PDB entry 6BCU | electron microscopy, 3.80 A resolution | chains A and B of the 10 polymer chains in the assembly

# Chain A (and B)
Name: Serine/threonine-protein kinase mTOR
Source organism: Homo sapiens
Notes: EC 2.7.11.1; chain B of this document is another copy of the same molecule, construct and numbering; everything in this record applies to it too
UniProtKB: P42345 (MTOR_HUMAN); residues 579-2549 carry their UniProt numbers (1971 of 2549 residues fall inside the UniProt entry; the rest is not from it)
Amino-acid sequence (2549 residues; each row starts with the number of its first residue; X marks 59 residues of unknown identity (built as UNK)):
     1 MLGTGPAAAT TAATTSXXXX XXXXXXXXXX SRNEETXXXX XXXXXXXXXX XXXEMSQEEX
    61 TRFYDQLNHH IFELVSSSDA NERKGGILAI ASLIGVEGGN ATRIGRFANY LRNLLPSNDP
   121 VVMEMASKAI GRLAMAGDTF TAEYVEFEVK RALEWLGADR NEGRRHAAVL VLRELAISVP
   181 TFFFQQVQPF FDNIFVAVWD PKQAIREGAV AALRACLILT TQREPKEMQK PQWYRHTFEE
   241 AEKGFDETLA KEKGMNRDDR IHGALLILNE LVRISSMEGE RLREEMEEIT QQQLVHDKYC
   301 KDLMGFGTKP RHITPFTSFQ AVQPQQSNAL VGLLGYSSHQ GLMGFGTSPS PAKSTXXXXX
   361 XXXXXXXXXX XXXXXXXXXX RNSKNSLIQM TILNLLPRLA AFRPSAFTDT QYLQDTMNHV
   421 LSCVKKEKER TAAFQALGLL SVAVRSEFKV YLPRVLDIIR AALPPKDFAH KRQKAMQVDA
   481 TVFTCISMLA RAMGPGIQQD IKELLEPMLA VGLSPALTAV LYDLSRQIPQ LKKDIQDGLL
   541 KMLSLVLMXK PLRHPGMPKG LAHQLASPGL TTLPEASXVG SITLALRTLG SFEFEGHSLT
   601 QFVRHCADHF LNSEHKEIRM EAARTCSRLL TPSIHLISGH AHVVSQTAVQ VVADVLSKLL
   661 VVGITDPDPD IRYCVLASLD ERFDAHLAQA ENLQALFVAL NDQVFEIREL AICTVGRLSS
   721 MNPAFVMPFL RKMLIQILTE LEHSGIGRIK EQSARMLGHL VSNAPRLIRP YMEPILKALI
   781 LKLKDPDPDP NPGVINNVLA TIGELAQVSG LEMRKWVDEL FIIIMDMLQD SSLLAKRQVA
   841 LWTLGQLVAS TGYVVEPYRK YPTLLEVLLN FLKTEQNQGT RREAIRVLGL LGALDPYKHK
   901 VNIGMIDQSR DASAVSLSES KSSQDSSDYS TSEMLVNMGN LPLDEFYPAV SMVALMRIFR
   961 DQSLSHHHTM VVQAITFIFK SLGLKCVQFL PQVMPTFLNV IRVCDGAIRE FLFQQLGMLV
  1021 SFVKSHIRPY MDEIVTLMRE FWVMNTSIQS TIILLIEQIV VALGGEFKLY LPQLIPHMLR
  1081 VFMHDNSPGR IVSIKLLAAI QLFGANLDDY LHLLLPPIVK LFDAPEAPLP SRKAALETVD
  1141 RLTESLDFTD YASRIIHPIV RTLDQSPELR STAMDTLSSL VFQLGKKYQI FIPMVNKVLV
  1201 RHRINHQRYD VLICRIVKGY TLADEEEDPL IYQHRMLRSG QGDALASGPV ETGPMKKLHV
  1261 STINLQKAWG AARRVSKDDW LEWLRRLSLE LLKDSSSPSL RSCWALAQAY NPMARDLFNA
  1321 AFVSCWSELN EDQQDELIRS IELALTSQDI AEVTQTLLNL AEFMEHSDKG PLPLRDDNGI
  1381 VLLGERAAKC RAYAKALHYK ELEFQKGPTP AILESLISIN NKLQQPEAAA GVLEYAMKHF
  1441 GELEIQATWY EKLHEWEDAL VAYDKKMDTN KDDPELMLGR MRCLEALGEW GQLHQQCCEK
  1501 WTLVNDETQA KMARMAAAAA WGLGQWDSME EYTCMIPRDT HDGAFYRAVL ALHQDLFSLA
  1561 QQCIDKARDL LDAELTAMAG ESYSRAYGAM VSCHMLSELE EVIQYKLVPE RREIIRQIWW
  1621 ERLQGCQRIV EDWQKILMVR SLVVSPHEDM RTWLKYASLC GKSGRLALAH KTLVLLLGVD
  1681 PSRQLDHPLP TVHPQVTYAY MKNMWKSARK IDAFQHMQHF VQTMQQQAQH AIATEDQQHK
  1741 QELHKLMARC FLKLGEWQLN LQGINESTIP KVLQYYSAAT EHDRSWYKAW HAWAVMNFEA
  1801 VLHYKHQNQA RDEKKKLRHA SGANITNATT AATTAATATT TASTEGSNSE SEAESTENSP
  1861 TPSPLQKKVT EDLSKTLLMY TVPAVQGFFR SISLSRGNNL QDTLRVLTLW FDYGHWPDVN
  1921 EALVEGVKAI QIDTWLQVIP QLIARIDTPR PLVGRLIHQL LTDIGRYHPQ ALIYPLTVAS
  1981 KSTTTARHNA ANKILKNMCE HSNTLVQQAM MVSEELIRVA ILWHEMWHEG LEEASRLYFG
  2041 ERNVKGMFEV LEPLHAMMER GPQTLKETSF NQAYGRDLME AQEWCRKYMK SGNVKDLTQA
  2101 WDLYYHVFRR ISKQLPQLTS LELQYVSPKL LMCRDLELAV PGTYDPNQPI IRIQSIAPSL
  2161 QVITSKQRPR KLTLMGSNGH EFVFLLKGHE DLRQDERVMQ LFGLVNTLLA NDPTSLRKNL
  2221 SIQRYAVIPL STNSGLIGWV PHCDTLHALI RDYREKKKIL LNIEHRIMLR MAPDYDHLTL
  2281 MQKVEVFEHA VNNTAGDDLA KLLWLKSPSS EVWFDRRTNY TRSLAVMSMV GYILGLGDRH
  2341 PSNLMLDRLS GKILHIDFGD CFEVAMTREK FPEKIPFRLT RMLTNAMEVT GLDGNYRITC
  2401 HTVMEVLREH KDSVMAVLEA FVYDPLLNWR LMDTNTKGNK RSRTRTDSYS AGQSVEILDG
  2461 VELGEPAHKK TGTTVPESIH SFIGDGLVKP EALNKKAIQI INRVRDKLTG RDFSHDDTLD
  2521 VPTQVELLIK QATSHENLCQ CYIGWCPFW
Disordered / not traced: 1-16, 31-36, 54-59, 75-81, 247-257, 290-355, 381-385, 405-409, 467-477, 550-577, 634-643, 904-932, 1223-1260, 1815-1866, 2437-2491
Bound ions: Mg2+ site 1: Asn-2343 (together with ATP); Mg2+ site 2: Asp-2357 (together with ATP)
Small-molecule neighbours: ATP (adenosine-5'-triphosphate): Ser-2165, Lys-2166, Gln-2167, Pro-2169, Leu-2185, Lys-2187, Tyr-2225, Ile-2237, Gly-2238, Trp-2239, Val-2240, Thr-2245, His-2340, Ser-2342, Asn-2343, Met-2345, Ile-2356, Asp-2357
Swiss-Prot annotation at these positions:
  - region: Val-2162 to Arg-2168 (G-loop), Lys-2258 to Gly-2296 (Interaction with MLST8), Gly-2335 to Asn-2343 (Catalytic loop), His-2355 to Thr-2380 (Activation loop)
  - binding site (1D-myo-inositol hexakisphosphate): Lys-1662, Lys-1702, Arg-1749
  - binding site (ATP): Ser-2165, Gln-2167, Leu-2185, Lys-2187, Glu-2190, Tyr-2225, Gly-2238, Trp-2239, Val-2240, Thr-2245, Met-2345, Ile-2356
  - binding site (Mg(2+)): Asn-2343, Asp-2357
  - modified residue: Thr-1162 (Phosphothreonine), Lys-1218 (N6-acetyllysine), Ser-1261 (Phosphoserine), Ser-2159 (Phosphoserine), Thr-2164 (Phosphothreonine), Thr-2173 (Phosphothreonine), Thr-2446 (Phosphothreonine), Ser-2448 (Phosphoserine), Ser-2478 (Phosphoserine), Ser-2481 (Phosphoserine)
  - cross-link: Lys-2066 (Glycyl lysine isopeptide (Lys-Gly) (interchain with G-Cter in ubiquitin))
Reported in the primary citation:
  - Mg2+ coordination: Asn-2343, Asp-2357
  - catalytic residues: Asp-2338, His-2340
  - disease-associated variants - A1459P, T1977R, S2215Y, E2419K: increased catalytic activity with GTP-binding protein Rheb

# Interface between chain A and chain B
Contacting residue pairs (65):
  Leu-611(A) / Lys-1197(B)  hydrogen bond (backbone-side chain)
  Asn-612(A) / Lys-1197(B)
  Glu-614(A) / Lys-1197(B)  salt bridge
  Ile-664(A) / His-1157(B)
  Ile-664(A) / Phe-1191(B)  hydrophobic
  Thr-665(A) / His-1157(B)  hydrogen bond (backbone-side chain)
  Thr-665(A) / Ile-1190(B)
  Thr-665(A) / Phe-1191(B)
  Thr-665(A) / Met-1194(B)
  Asp-666(A) / His-1157(B)
  Gln-694(A) / Lys-1187(B)
  Val-698(A) / Ser-1153(B)  hydrogen bond (backbone-side chain)
  Asn-701(A) / Asp-1150(B)
  Asn-701(A) / Tyr-1151(B)
  Asn-701(A) / Ser-1153(B)  hydrogen bond (backbone-side chain)
  Asn-701(A) / Arg-1154(B)
  Asp-702(A) / Ser-1153(B)
  Asp-702(A) / Arg-1154(B)  hydrogen bond (backbone-side chain)
  Gln-703(A) / Arg-1154(B)
  Gln-703(A) / Pro-1158(B)
  Arg-708(A) / Arg-1154(B)
  Phe-729(A) / Asp-1150(B)
  Lys-732(A) / Asp-1150(B)  salt bridge
  Gln-736(A) / His-1112(B)  hydrogen bond (backbone-side chain)
  Gln-736(A) / Tyr-1151(B)  hydrogen bond
  Thr-739(A) / Tyr-1110(B)
  Thr-739(A) / His-1112(B)
  Glu-740(A) / His-1112(B)
  Glu-740(A) / Leu-1113(B)
  His-743(A) / Pro-1072(B)
  His-743(A) / Pro-1076(B)
  Ser-744(A) / Leu-1113(B)
  Ile-746(A) / Leu-1079(B)  hydrophobic
  Pro-1076(A) / His-743(B)
  Leu-1079(A) / Ile-746(B)  hydrophobic
  Tyr-1110(A) / Thr-739(B)
  His-1112(A) / Gln-736(B)  hydrogen bond (side chain-backbone)
  His-1112(A) / Thr-739(B)
  His-1112(A) / Glu-740(B)
  Leu-1113(A) / Glu-740(B)
  Leu-1113(A) / Ser-744(B)
  Asp-1150(A) / Asn-701(B)
  Asp-1150(A) / Phe-729(B)
  Asp-1150(A) / Lys-732(B)  salt bridge
  Tyr-1151(A) / Asn-701(B)
  Tyr-1151(A) / Gln-736(B)  hydrogen bond
  Ser-1153(A) / Val-698(B)  hydrogen bond (side chain-backbone)
  Ser-1153(A) / Asn-701(B)  hydrogen bond (side chain-backbone)
  Ser-1153(A) / Asp-702(B)
  Arg-1154(A) / Asn-701(B)
  Arg-1154(A) / Asp-702(B)  hydrogen bond (side chain-backbone)
  Arg-1154(A) / Gln-703(B)
  Arg-1154(A) / Arg-708(B)
  His-1157(A) / Ile-664(B)
  His-1157(A) / Thr-665(B)  hydrogen bond (side chain-backbone)
  His-1157(A) / Asp-666(B)
  Pro-1158(A) / Gln-703(B)
  Lys-1187(A) / Gln-694(B)
  Ile-1190(A) / Thr-665(B)
  Phe-1191(A) / Ile-664(B)  hydrophobic
  Phe-1191(A) / Thr-665(B)
  Met-1194(A) / Thr-665(B)
  Lys-1197(A) / Leu-611(B)  hydrogen bond (side chain-backbone)
  Lys-1197(A) / Asn-612(B)
  Lys-1197(A) / Glu-614(B)  salt bridge
Also at the interface, not in a pair above, chain A (50 interface residues in all): Val-661, Pro-667, Arg-672, Ala-695, Gly-745, Ile-749, Pro-1072, Arg-1080, Met-1083, Asp-1109, Val-1119, Thr-1149, Ala-1152, Arg-1161
Also at the interface, not in a pair above, chain B (50 interface residues in all): Val-661, Pro-667, Arg-672, Ala-695, Gly-745, Ile-749, Arg-1080, Met-1083, Asp-1109, Val-1119, Thr-1149, Ala-1152, Arg-1161

# Summary
Chain A and chain B each contribute 50 residues to their interface; the contacts include 14 hydrogen bonds and
4 salt bridges. Polar contacts include Glu-614(A)/Lys-1197(B), Lys-732(A)/Asp-1150(B) and
Leu-611(A)/Lys-1197(B). From the paper: catalytic residues Asp-2338(A) and His-2340(A); A1459P, T1977R and
S2215Y of chain A, among others, increase catalytic activity with GTP-binding protein Rheb.
Both chains are Serine/threonine-protein kinase mTOR (Homo sapiens). Entry 6BCU (Cryo-EM structure of the
activated RHEB-mTORC1 refined to 3.4 angstrom) was determined by electron microscopy (same publication as
5WBJ, 5WBK, 5WBL and 6BCX).
